PDB entry 6CFT | X-ray diffraction, 2.43 A resolution | chain A

[Chain A]
Protein: Phosphomannomutase 1
Source organism: Homo sapiens
Notes: EC 5.4.2.8
Reference sequence: Q92871 (PMM1_HUMAN); residues 1-262 here = UniProt positions 1-262
Amino-acid sequence (262 residues; row label = number of the first residue in the row):
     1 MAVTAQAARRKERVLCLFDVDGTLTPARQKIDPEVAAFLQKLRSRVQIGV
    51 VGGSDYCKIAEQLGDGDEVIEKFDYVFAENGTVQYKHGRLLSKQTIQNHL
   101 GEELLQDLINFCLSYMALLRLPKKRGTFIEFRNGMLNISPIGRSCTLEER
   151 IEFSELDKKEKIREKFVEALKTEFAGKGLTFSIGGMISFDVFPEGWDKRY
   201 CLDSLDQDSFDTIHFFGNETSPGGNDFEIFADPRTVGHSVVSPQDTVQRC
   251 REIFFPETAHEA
Unresolved in the structure: 1-11, 257-262
Construct notes: engineered mutation Thr180 (Arg in Q92871), Ile183 (Arg in Q92871)
Ion coordination: Mg2+ site 1: Asp19, Asp21, Asn218; Mg2+ site 2: Glu168, Phe230, Asp232, Thr235
Curated features (UniProtKB/Swiss-Prot):
  - active site: Asp19 (Nucleophile), Asp21 (Proton donor/acceptor)
  - binding site (Mg(2+)): Asp19, Asp21, Asn218, Phe230, Asp232, Thr235
  - binding site (alpha-D-mannose 1-phosphate): Arg28, Arg132, Arg143, Arg150, Met186, Ser188, Asp190
  - modified residue: Ala2 (N-acetylalanine), Ser242 (Phosphoserine)
From the paper describing this entry:
  - mutagenesis - R180T/R183I (560-fold), R183I (120-fold): decreased binding to IMP
  - catalytic residues: Asp19 (citing earlier work)

[Summary]
Asp19, Asp21 and Asn218 coordinate Mg2+ site 1. Glu168, Phe230, Asp232 and Thr235 coordinate Mg2+ site 2.
Curated annotation (UniProt) lists active-site residues Asp19 and Asp21, 6 Mg2+-binding residues and 7
alpha-D-mannose 1-phosphate-binding residues. The paper reports the catalytic residue Asp19; R180T/R183I and
R183I reduce binding to IMP.
Chain A is Phosphomannomutase 1 (Homo sapiens); the structure, Structure of Human alpha-Phosphomannomutase 1
containing mutations R180T and R183I, was determined by X-ray diffraction (same publication as 6CFR, 6CFS,
6CFU and 6CFV).
